Entry 8D4F (electron microscopy, 9.80 A resolution (very low resolution: no residue pairs are listed; an interface is given only as per-side residue counts)); this record covers chains L and S of the 20 polymer chains in the assembly.

Chain L:
Protein: Protein Nef
Source organism: Human immunodeficiency virus 1
UniProtKB: Q90VU7 (Q90VU7_9HIV1); residues 1-206 here = UniProt positions 1-206
Amino-acid sequence (213 residues; numbered 1 to 213; the number before each row is that of its first residue):
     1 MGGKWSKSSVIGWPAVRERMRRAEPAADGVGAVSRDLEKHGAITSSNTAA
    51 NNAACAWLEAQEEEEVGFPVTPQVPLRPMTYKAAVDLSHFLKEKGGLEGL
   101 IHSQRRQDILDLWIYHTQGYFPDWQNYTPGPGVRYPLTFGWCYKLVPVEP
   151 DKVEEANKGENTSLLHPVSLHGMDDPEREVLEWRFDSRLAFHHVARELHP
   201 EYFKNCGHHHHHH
Not modelled in the structure: 1-157, 168-213
Differences from the reference sequence: expression tag (207-213)

Chain S:
Protein: AP-1 complex subunit sigma-3
Source organism: Homo sapiens
UniProtKB: Q96PC3 (AP1S3_HUMAN); numbering as in UniProt (aligned over 1-154)
Amino-acid sequence (154 residues; row label = number of the first residue in the row):
     1 MIHFILLFSRQGKLRLQKWYITLPDKERKKITREIVQIILSRGHRTSSFV
    51 DWKELKLVYKRYASLYFCCAIENQDNELLTLEIVHRYVELLDKYFGNVCE
   101 LDIIFNFEKAYFILDEFIIGGEIQETSKKIAVKAIEDSDMLQEVSTVSQT
   151 MGER
Not modelled in the structure: 143-154

How chain L and chain S interact:
At this resolution (10 A) residue pairs are not listed: 5 residues of chain L and 6 of chain S lie at the interface.

Overview:
Chain L and chain S form an interface of 5 and 6 residues respectively.
Here chain L is Protein Nef (Human immunodeficiency virus 1) and chain S is AP-1 complex subunit sigma-3 (Homo
sapiens). Entry 8D4F (beta-Arf1 mediated dimeric assembly of AP-1, Arf1, Nef complex within lattice on MHC-I
lipopeptide incorporated wide(r) ...) was determined by electron microscopy together with 7UX3, 8D4C, 8D4D,
8D4E, 8D4G, 8D9R and 5 further entries from the same study.
